7NAU - chains A and G of the 21 polymer chains in the assembly; structure by electron microscopy, 3.78 A resolution.

Chain A:
Molecule: 16S rRNA
From: Escherichia coli (strain K12)
Sequence (1542 nucleotides; row label = number of the first residue in the row):
     1 AAAUUGAAGAGUUUGAUCAUGGCUCAGAUUGAACGCUGGCGGCAGGCCUA
    51 ACACAUGCAAGUCGAACGGUAACAGGAAGAAGCUUGCUUCUUUGCUGACG
   101 AGUGGCGGACGGGUGAGUAAUGUCUGGGAAACUGCCUGAUGGAGGGGGAU
   151 AACUACUGGAAACGGUAGCUAAUACCGCAUAACGUCGCAAGACCAAAGAG
   201 GGGGACCUUCGGGCCUCUUGCCAUCGGAUGUGCCCAGAUGGGAUUAGCUA
   251 GUAGGUGGGGUAACGGCUCACCUAGGCGACGAUCCCUAGCUGGUCUGAGA
   301 GGAUGACCAGCCACACUGGAACUGAGACACGGUCCAGACUCCUACGGGAG
   351 GCAGCAGUGGGGAAUAUUGCACAAUGGGCGCAAGCCUGAUGCAGCCAUGC
   401 CGCGUGUAUGAAGAAGGCCUUCGGGUUGUAAAGUACUUUCAGCGGGGAGG
   451 AAGGGAGUAAAGUUAAUACCUUUGCUCAUUGACGUUACCCGCAGAAGAAG
   501 CACCGGCUAACUCCGUGCCAGCAGCCXCGGUAAUACGGAGGGUGCAAGCG
   551 UUAAUCGGAAUUACUGGGCGUAAAGCGCACGCAGGCGGUUUGUUAAGUCA
   601 GAUGUGAAAUCCCCGGGCUCAACCUGGGAACUGCAUCUGAUACUGGCAAG
   651 CUUGAGUCUCGUAGAGGGGGGUAGAAUUCCAGGUGUAGCGGUGAAAUGCG
   701 UAGAGAUCUGGAGGAAUACCGGUGGCGAAGGCGGCCCCCUGGACGAAGAC
   751 UGACGCUCAGGUGCGAAAGCGUGGGGAGCAAACAGGAUUAGAUACCCUGG
   801 UAGUCCACGCCGUAAACGAUGUCGACUUGGAGGUUGUGCCCUUGAGGCGU
   851 GGCUUCCGGAGCUAACGCGUUAAGUCGACCGCCUGGGGAGUACGGCCGCA
   901 AGGUUAAAACUCAAAUGAAUUGACGGGGGCCCGCACAAGCGGUGGAGCAU
   951 GUGGUUUAAUUCGAUGXAACGCGAAGAACCUUACCUGGUCUUGACAUCCA
  1001 CGGAAGUUUUCAGAGAUGAGAAUGUGCCUUCGGGAACCGUGAGACAGGUG
  1051 CUGCAUGGCUGUCGUCAGCUCGUGUUGUGAAAUGUUGGGUUAAGUCCCGC
  1101 AACGAGCGCAACCCUUAUCCUUUGUUGCCAGCGGUCCGGCCGGGAACUCA
  1151 AAGGAGACUGCCAGUGAUAAACUGGAGGAAGGUGGGGAUGACGUCAAGUC
  1201 AUCAUGGCCCUUACGACCAGGGCUACACACGUGCUACAAUGGCGCAUACA
  1251 AAGAGAAGCGACCUCGCGAGAGCAAGCGGACCUCAUAAAGUGCGUCGUAG
  1301 UCCGGAUUGGAGUCUGCAACUCGACUCCAUGAAGUCGGAAUCGCUAGUAA
  1351 UCGUGGAUCAGAAUGCCACGGUGAAUACGUUCCCGGGCCUUGUACACACC
  1401 GCCCGUXACACCAUGGGAGUGGGUUGCAAAAGAAGUAGGUAGCUUAACCU
  1451 UCGGGAGGGCGCUUACCACUUUGUGAUUCAUGACUGGGGUGAAGUCGUAA
  1501 CAAGGUAACCGUAGGGGAACCUGCGGUUGGAUCACCUCCUUA
Disordered / not traced: 1401-1408, 1492-1501, 1541-1542
Modified / non-standard residues: PSU (pseudouridine-5'-monophosphate) at position 516, G7M (N7-methyl-guanosine-5'-monophosphate) at position 527, 2MG (2N-methylguanosine-5'-monophosphate) at position 966, 5MC (5-methylcytidine-5'-monophosphate) at position 967, 2MG (2N-methylguanosine-5'-monophosphate) at position 1207, 4OC (4n,o2'-methylcytidine-5'-monophosphate) at position 1402, 5MC (5-methylcytidine-5'-monophosphate) at position 1407, UR3 (3-methyluridine-5'-monophoshate) at position 1498, 2MG (2N-methylguanosine-5'-monophosphate) at position 1516, MA6 (6N-dimethyladenosine-5'-monophoshate) at position 1518, MA6 (6N-dimethyladenosine-5'-monophoshate) at position 1519
Metal / ion sites: Mg2+ site 1 near G21 (its only coordinating residue here); Mg2+ site 2 near G41 (its only coordinating residue here); Mg2+ site 3: C48, G115; Mg2+ site 4 near A53 (its only coordinating residue here); Mg2+ site 5 near U56 (its only coordinating residue here); Mg2+ site 6: A59, U387; Mg2+ site 7: A109, G331; Mg2+ site 8 near G111 (its only coordinating residue here); Mg2+ site 9 near G113 (its only coordinating residue here); Mg2+ site 10: A116, G117, G289; Mg2+ site 11: G145, A197; Mg2+ site 12: A174, C175; 27 more Mg2+ sites not listed
What the authors report for this chain:
  - conformationally variable residues (order/disorder transition): A1492 to A1493

Chain G:
Protein: 30S ribosomal protein S7
From: Escherichia coli (strain K12)
Reference sequence: P02359 (RS7_ECOLI); residues 1-179 here = UniProt positions 1-179
Chain sequence (179 residues; each row starts with the number of its first residue):
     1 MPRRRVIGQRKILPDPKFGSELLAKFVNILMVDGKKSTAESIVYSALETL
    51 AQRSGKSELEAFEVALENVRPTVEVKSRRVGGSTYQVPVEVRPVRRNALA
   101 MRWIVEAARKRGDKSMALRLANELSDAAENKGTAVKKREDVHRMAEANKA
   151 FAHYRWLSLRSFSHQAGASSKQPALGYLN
Disordered / not traced: 1, 148-179
UniProt features mapped onto this chain:
  - natural variant: Leu157 to Asn179 (deletion: In strain: B and L44)
  - mutagenesis: Pro2 to Phe18 (Defective in ribosome assembly; accumulates to abnormally high levels on polysomes; significantly decreases affinity for its own mRNA), Lys36 (K36A/E: Defective in ribosome assembly), Met116 (M116G: Significantly decreases affinity for its own mRNA)

Interface between chain A and chain G:
Contacting residue pairs (66; chain A residue first):
  C932(A) with Arg3(G), base contact; Arg4(G), salt bridge to the phosphate
  G933(A) with Arg3(G), hydrogen bond to the base; Arg4(G), phosphate contact
  A935(A) with Arg3(G), hydrogen bond to the base
  A937(A) with Lys76(G), hydrogen bond to the sugar
  A938(A) with Arg95(G), hydrogen bond to the sugar
  G939(A) with Arg95(G), salt bridge to the phosphate; Arg102(G), salt bridge to the phosphate
  C940(A) with Arg102(G), salt bridge to the phosphate
  A1092(A) with Arg4(G), salt bridge to the phosphate
  A1093(A) with Arg4(G), salt bridge to the phosphate
  A1239(A) with Lys114(G), hydrogen bond to the sugar; Arg119(G), sugar contact
  U1240(A) with Leu30(G), base contact; Val32(G), base contact; Thr38(G), hydrogen bond to the phosphate; Ile42(G), sugar contact; Arg109(G), hydrogen bond to the base; Met116(G), hydrogen bond to the phosphate; Arg119(G), salt bridge to the phosphate
  G1241(A) with Lys35(G), salt bridge to the phosphate
  A1289(A) with Lys35(G), hydrogen bond to the phosphate
  G1290(A) with Lys35(G), salt bridge to the phosphate; Ser37(G), phosphate contact
  U1291(A) with Ser37(G), hydrogen bond to the phosphate; Thr38(G), phosphate contact
  G1297(A) with Lys114(G), hydrogen bond to the base
  U1298(A) with Lys114(G), salt bridge to the phosphate
  U1345(A) with Ile7(G), sugar contact
  A1346(A) with Arg10(G), hydrogen bond to the sugar
  G1347(A) with Arg10(G), salt bridge to the phosphate
  A1350(A) with Asp33(G), hydrogen bond to the sugar
  U1351(A) with Asp33(G), sugar contact
  U1372(A) with Gly34(G), hydrogen bond to the sugar
  G1373(A) with Met31(G), sugar contact; Gly34(G), sugar contact; Lys36(G), salt bridge to the phosphate
  A1374(A) with Asn28(G), hydrogen bond to the sugar; Met31(G), sugar contact
  A1375(A) with Gln9(G), hydrogen bond to the phosphate; Lys25(G), sugar contact; Asn28(G), hydrogen bond to the phosphate
  U1376(A) with Gln9(G), phosphate contact; Lys25(G), salt bridge to the phosphate; Arg95(G), hydrogen bond to the phosphate; Arg102(G), sugar contact
  A1377(A) with Pro2(G), sugar contact; Val6(G), phosphate contact; Ile7(G), base contact; Gly8(G), hydrogen bond to the base; Gln9(G), base contact; Arg95(G), salt bridge to the phosphate
  C1378(A) with Val6(G), phosphate contact; Lys76(G), base contact; Arg92(G), sugar contact
  G1379(A) with Pro2(G), base contact; Val6(G), phosphate contact
  U1380(A) with Pro2(G), base contact; Arg3(G), hydrogen bond to the base
  U1381(A) with Arg78(G), base contact; Arg79(G), hydrogen bond to the sugar; Val80(G), sugar contact
  C1382(A) with Arg3(G), base contact; Arg79(G), hydrogen bond to the sugar
  C1383(A) with Arg3(G), base contact
Interface residues without a listed pair, chain A (35 interface residues in all): C936
Interface residues without a listed pair, chain G (36 interface residues in all): Ile12, Ile29, Ala39, Ala98, Ser115

In short:
35 residues of chain A and 36 residues of chain G are in contact, with 22 hydrogen bonds and 14 salt bridges.
Polar contacts include G933(A)-Arg3(G), A935(A)-Arg3(G) and U1240(A)-Arg109(G). C48(A) and G115(A) coordinate
Mg2+ site 3. From UniProt: 2 mutagenesis sites on chain G. From the paper: conformational variability at
A1492(A).
Here chain A is 16S rRNA and chain G is 30S ribosomal protein S7, both from Escherichia coli (strain K12).
Entry 7NAU (Bacterial 30S ribosomal subunit assembly complex state C (Consensus Refinement)) was determined by
electron microscopy, deposited together with 7AF3, 7AF5, 7AF8, 7AFA, 7AFD, 7AFH and 17 further entries.
